Entry 5S5Q (X-ray diffraction, 2.05 A resolution); this record covers chains B and C of the 6 polymer chains in the assembly.

== Chain B ==
Protein: Tubulin beta-2B chain
Organism: Bos taurus
UniProt: Q6B856 (TBB2B_BOVIN); the author numbering skips numbers that UniProt does not, so the offset changes along the chain: 1-42 = UniProt 1-42; 45-360 = UniProt 43-358; 369-455 = UniProt 359-445
Sequence (445 residues; each row starts with the number of its first residue; note: 10 numbers in that range are skipped by the numbering (no residue carries them; nothing is unmodelled there)):
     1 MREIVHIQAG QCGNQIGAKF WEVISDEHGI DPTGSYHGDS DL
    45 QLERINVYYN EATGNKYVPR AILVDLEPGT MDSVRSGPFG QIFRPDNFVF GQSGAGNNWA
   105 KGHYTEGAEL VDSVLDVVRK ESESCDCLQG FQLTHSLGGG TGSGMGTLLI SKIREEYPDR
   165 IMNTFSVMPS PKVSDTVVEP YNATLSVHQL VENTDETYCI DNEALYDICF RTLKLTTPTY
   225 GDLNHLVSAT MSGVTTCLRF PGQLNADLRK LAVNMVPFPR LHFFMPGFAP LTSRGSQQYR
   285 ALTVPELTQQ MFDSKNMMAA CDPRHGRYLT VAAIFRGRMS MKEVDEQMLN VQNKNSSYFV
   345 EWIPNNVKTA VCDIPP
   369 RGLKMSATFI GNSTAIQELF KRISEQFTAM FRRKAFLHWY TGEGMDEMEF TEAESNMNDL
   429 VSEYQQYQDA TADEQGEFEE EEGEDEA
Disordered / not traced: 247-249, 279-280, 438-455
Bound ions: Mg2+: Gln11 (together with GDP); Ca2+: Glu113 (shared with Glu284(C) of chain C)
Small-molecule neighbours:
  - GDP (guanosine-5'-diphosphate): Gly10, Gln11, Cys12, Gln15, Ile16, Asp69, Ala99, Asn101, Ser140, Gly142, Gly143, Gly144, Thr145, Gly146, Ser147, Val171, Pro173, Val177, Asp179, Glu183, Asn206, Leu209, Tyr224, Leu227, Asn228
  - HR5 (N-(cyclobutylmethyl)-1,5-dimethyl-pyrazole-4-carboxamide): Gly100, Lys105, Trp407
Swiss-Prot annotation at these positions:
  - motif: Met1 to Ile4 (MREI motif)
  - binding site (GTP): Gln11, Glu71, Ser140, Gly144, Thr145, Gly146, Asn206, Asn228
  - binding site (Mg(2+)): Glu71
  - modified residue: Ser40 (Phosphoserine), Thr57 (Phosphothreonine), Lys60 (N6-acetyllysine), Ser174 (Phosphoserine), Thr287 (Phosphothreonine), Thr292 (Phosphothreonine), Arg320 (Omega-N-methylarginine), Glu448 (5-glutamyl polyglutamate)
  - cross-link (Glycyl lysine isopeptide (Lys-Gly)): Lys60 (interchain with G-Cter in ubiquitin), Lys326 (interchain with G-Cter in ubiquitin)
Reported in the primary citation:
  - binding site for 2-(N-morpholino)-ethanesulfonic acid: Asp199

== Chain C ==
Protein: Tubulin alpha-1B chain
Organism: Bos taurus
UniProt: P81947 (TBA1B_BOVIN); residues 1-451 here = UniProt positions 1-451
Sequence (451 residues; row label = number of the first residue in the row):
     1 MRECISIHVG QAGVQIGNAC WELYCLEHGI QPDGQMPSDK TIGGGDDSFN TFFSETGAGK
    61 HVPRAVFVDL EPTVIDEVRT GTYRQLFHPE QLITGKEDAA NNYARGHYTI GKEIIDLVLD
   121 RIRKLADQCT GLQGFLVFHS FGGGTGSGFT SLLMERLSVD YGKKSKLEFS IYPAPQVSTA
   181 VVEPYNSILT THTTLEHSDC AFMVDNEAIY DICRRNLDIE RPTYTNLNRL ISQIVSSITA
   241 SLRFDGALNV DLTEFQTNLV PYPRIHFPLA TYAPVISAEK AYHEQLSVAE ITNACFEPAN
   301 QMVKCDPRHG KYMACCLLYR GDVVPKDVNA AIATIKTKRS IQFVDWCPTG FKVGINYQPP
   361 TVVPGGDLAK VQRAVCMLSN TTAIAEAWAR LDHKFDLMYA KRAFVHWYVG EGMEEGEFSE
   421 AREDMAALEK DYEEVGVDSV EGEGEEEGEE Y
Disordered / not traced: 441-451
Bound ions: Ca2+ site 1: Asp39, Thr41, Gly44, Glu55; Ca2+ site 2: Glu284 (shared with Glu113(B) of chain B)
Small-molecule neighbours:
  - GTP (guanosine-5'-triphosphate): Gly10, Gln11, Ala12, Gln15, Ile16, Asp69, Asp98, Ala99, Ala100, Asn101, Ser140, Gly142, Gly143, Gly144, Thr145, Gly146, Ile171, Pro173, Val177, Ser178, Thr179, Glu183, Asn206, Tyr224, Leu227, Asn228, Ile231
  - HR5 (N-(cyclobutylmethyl)-1,5-dimethyl-pyrazole-4-carboxamide): Cys4, Gln133, Leu136, Ser165, Leu167, Leu242, Leu252, Thr253, Gln256, Thr257

== Interface between chain B and chain C ==
Contacting residue pairs (36; chain B residue first):
  Gln96(B) with Met1(C)
  Asn101(B) with Glu254(C), hydrogen bond
  Asp179(B) with Glu254(C); Lys352(C), hydrogen bond (backbone-side chain)
  Thr180(B) with Glu254(C); Asn258(C)
  Val181(B) with Asn258(C), hydrogen bond (backbone-side chain); Pro348(C), hydrophobic
  Thr221(B) with Lys326(C); Asn329(C)
  Ala397(B) with Trp346(C)
  Met398(B) with Trp346(C)
  Arg400(B) with Asp345(C), salt bridge; Ser439(C), hydrogen bond
  Arg401(B) with Tyr262(C), hydrogen bond (backbone-side chain); Trp346(C); Glu434(C), hydrogen bond (side chain-backbone); Val435(C); Val437(C), hydrogen bond (side chain-backbone); Asp438(C); Ser439(C), hydrogen bond
  Lys402(B) with Tyr262(C)
  Ala403(B) with Tyr262(C); Trp346(C), hydrophobic
  Phe404(B) with Thr257(C); Asn258(C); Val260(C); Pro261(C), hydrogen bond (backbone-backbone); Trp346(C), hydrophobic
  His406(B) with Val260(C), hydrogen bond (side chain-backbone); Pro261(C); Tyr262(C); Pro263(C)
  Trp407(B) with Gln256(C); Thr257(C), hydrogen bond (side chain-backbone); Val260(C)
Also at the interface, not in a pair above, chain B (19 interface residues in all): Ser97, Gly100, Val182, Leu405
Also at the interface, not in a pair above, chain C (22 interface residues in all): Arg2, Pro325

== In short ==
The interface between chain B and chain C involves 19 residues on one side and 22 on the other; the contacts
include 11 hydrogen bonds and 1 salt bridge. Polar contacts include Arg400(B)-Asp345(C), Asn101(B)-Glu254(C)
and Asp179(B)-Lys352(C). Compound HR5 is bound between chain B and chain C. From the paper: a binding site for
2-(N-morpholino)-ethanesulfonic acid at Asp199(B).
Here chain B is Tubulin beta-2B chain and chain C is Tubulin alpha-1B chain, both from Bos taurus. Entry 5S5Q
(Tubulin-Z396380540-complex) was determined by X-ray diffraction together with 5S4L, 5S4M, 5S4N, 5S4O, 5S4P,
5S4Q and 52 further entries from the same study.
